PDB entry 6N7P | electron microscopy, 3.60 A resolution | chains N and R of the 21 polymer chains in the assembly

Chain N:
Name: Small nuclear ribonucleoprotein Sm D3
Organism: Saccharomyces cerevisiae (strain ATCC 204508 / S288c)
Reference sequence: P43321 (SMD3_YEAST); residue numbers follow UniProt; this construct covers 1-101
Sequence (101 residues; row label = number of the first residue in the row):
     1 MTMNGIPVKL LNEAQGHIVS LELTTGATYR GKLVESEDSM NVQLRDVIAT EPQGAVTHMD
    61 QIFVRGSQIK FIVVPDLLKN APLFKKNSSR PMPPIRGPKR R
Disordered / not traced: 1, 95-101

Chain R:
Molecule: U1 snRNA
Organism: Saccharomyces cerevisiae (strain ATCC 204508 / S288c)
Sequence (568 nucleotides; numbered 1 to 568; the number before each row is that of its first residue):
     1 AUACUUACCU UAAGAUAUCA GAGGAGAUCA AGAAGUCCUA CUGAUCAAAC AUGCGCUUCC
    61 AAUAGUAGAA GGACGUUAAG CAUUUAUCAU UGAACUAUAA UUGUUCAUUG AAGUCAUUGA
   121 UGCAAACUCC UUGGUCACAC ACACAUACGG CGCGGAAGGC GUGUUUGCUG ACGUUUCCAU
   181 UCCCUUGUUU CAAUCAUUGG UUAAUCCCUU GAUUCCUUUG GGGAUUUUUG GGUUAAACUG
   241 AUUUUUGGGG CCCUUUGUUU CUUCUGCCUG GAGAAGUUUG ACACCAAAUU CAAAUUGGUG
   301 UUAGGGGAGC UGGGGCCUUU CAAAAGAGAG CUUUGUAGAG GCAUUCUUUU UGACUACUUU
   361 UCUCUAGCGU GCCAUUUUAG UUUUUGACGG CAGAUUCGAA UGAACUUAAG UUUAUGAUGA
   421 AGGUAUGGCU GUUGAGAUUA UUUGGUCGGG AUUGUAGUUU GAAGAUGUGC UCUUUUGAGC
   481 AGUCUCAACU UUGCUCGUUC CCGUUAUGGG AAAAAUUUUG GAAGGUCUUG GUAGGAACGG
   541 GUGGAUCUUA UAAUUUUUGA UUUAUUUU
Disordered / not traced: 27-33, 566-568

How chain N and chain R interact:
Residue-residue contacts (10):
  Ser39(N) - U555(R)  hydrogen bond to the base
  Asn41(N) - U555(R)  base contact
  Gly54(N) - U114(R)  hydrogen bond to the base
  Ala55(N) - U114(R)  base contact
  Val56(N) - U114(R)  hydrogen bond to the sugar
  Gly66(N) - U555(R)  base contact
  Ser67(N) - U555(R)  hydrogen bond to the base
  Arg90(N) - G543(R)  sugar contact
  Met92(N) - C172(R)  sugar contact
  Pro93(N) - U542(R)  sugar contact
Other interface residues (no listed pair), chain N (12 interface residues in all): Val8, Thr24
Other interface residues (no listed pair), chain R (7 interface residues in all): U556, U561

In short:
12 residues of chain N face 7 of chain R across their interface; the contacts include 4 hydrogen bonds. Polar
contacts include Ser39(N)-U555(R), Gly54(N)-U114(R) and Ser67(N)-U555(R).
Here chain N is Small nuclear ribonucleoprotein Sm D3 and chain R is U1 snRNA, both from Saccharomyces
cerevisiae (strain ATCC 204508 / S288c). Entry 6N7P (S. cerevisiae spliceosomal E complex (UBC4)) was
determined by electron microscopy together with 6N7R from the same study.
